PDB entry 7KDF | X-ray diffraction, 2.72 A resolution | chains B and C of the 5 polymer chains in the assembly

Chain B:
Name: NUF2 isoform 1
Source organism: Saccharomyces cerevisiae
UniProtKB: A0A6A5Q3C2 (A0A6A5Q3C2_YEASX); residues 1-450 here correspond to UniProt positions 2-451 (UniProt number = residue number + 1)
Chain sequence (215 residues; numbered -17 to 450; 253 numbers in that range are skipped by the numbering (no residue carries them; nothing is unmodelled there); the number before each row is that of its first residue; numbers below 1 keep their minus sign (Ser-17 is residue -17)):
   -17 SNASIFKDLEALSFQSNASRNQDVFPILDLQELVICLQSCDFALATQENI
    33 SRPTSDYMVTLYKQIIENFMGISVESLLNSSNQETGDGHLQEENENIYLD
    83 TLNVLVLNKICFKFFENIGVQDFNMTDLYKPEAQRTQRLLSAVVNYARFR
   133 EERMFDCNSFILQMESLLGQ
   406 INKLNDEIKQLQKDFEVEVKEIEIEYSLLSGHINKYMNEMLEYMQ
Unresolved in the structure: -17 to -16, 70-75
Sequence notes: expression tag (-17 to 0)

Chain C:
Name: Spc24
Source organism: Saccharomyces cerevisiae
Chain sequence (100 residues; row label = number of the first residue in the row; note: 113 numbers in that range are skipped by the numbering (no residue carries them; nothing is unmodelled there)):
     1 MSQKDNLLDNPVEFLKEVRESFDIQQDVDAMKRIRHDLDVIKEESEAR
   162 LKLYRSLGVILDLENDQVLINRKNDGNIDILPLDNNLSDFYKTKYIWERL
   212 GK
Unresolved in the structure: 1-4, 213

How chain B and chain C interact:
Contacting residue pairs (22):
  Glu426(B) - Val12(C)
  Ile427(B) - Pro11(C)  hydrophobic
  Glu430(B) - Val12(C)
  Glu430(B) - Lys16(C)
  Glu430(B) - Arg19(C)  salt bridge
  Leu433(B) - Arg19(C)
  Leu434(B) - Leu15(C)  hydrophobic
  Leu434(B) - Arg19(C)
  His437(B) - Arg19(C)
  His437(B) - Phe22(C)  hydrogen bond (side chain-backbone)
  His437(B) - Ile24(C)
  Tyr441(B) - Phe22(C)  hydrophobic
  Tyr441(B) - Ile24(C)  hydrophobic
  Tyr441(B) - Asp27(C)  hydrogen bond
  Glu444(B) - Val28(C)
  Met445(B) - Asp27(C)
  Met445(B) - Val28(C)  hydrophobic
  Met445(B) - Met31(C)  hydrophobic
  Tyr448(B) - Val28(C)  hydrophobic
  Tyr448(B) - Met31(C)
  Tyr448(B) - Lys32(C)
  Tyr448(B) - Arg35(C)  hydrogen bond (backbone-side chain)
Other interface residues (no listed pair), chain B (13 interface residues in all): Tyr431, Ile438, Met449
Other interface residues (no listed pair), chain C (14 interface residues in all): Asp23, Gln25

Summary:
13 residues of chain B and 14 residues of chain C are in contact; the contacts include 3 hydrogen bonds and 1
salt bridge. Polar pairs include Glu430(B)-Arg19(C), His437(B)-Phe22(C) and Tyr441(B)-Asp27(C).
Chain B is NUF2 isoform 1 and chain C is Spc24, both from Saccharomyces cerevisiae; the structure, Structure
of Stu2 Bound to dwarf Ndc80c, was determined by X-ray diffraction.
